PDB entry 6J08 | X-ray diffraction, 2.90 A resolution | chains A and D

== Chain A ==
Protein: Membrane-anchored junction protein
Organism: Homo sapiens
Notes: fragment: NTD domain
UniProt: Q3KP22 (MAJIN_HUMAN), isoform Q3KP22-3; residue numbers follow UniProt; this construct covers 2-109
Amino-acid sequence (109 residues; each row starts with the number of its first residue):
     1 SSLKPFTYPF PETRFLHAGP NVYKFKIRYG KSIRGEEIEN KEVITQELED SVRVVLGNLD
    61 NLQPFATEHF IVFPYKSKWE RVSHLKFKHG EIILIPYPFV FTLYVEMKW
Unresolved in the structure: 33-38
Differences from the reference sequence: expression tag (1)

== Chain D ==
Protein: Telomere repeats-binding bouquet formation protein 2
Organism: Homo sapiens
Notes: fragment: TERB2 binding motif
UniProt: Q8NHR7 (TERB2_HUMAN); numbering as in UniProt (aligned over 174-209)
Amino-acid sequence (36 residues; numbered 174 to 209; the number before each row is that of its first residue):
   174 TGYISIDAMK KFLGELHDFI PGTSGYLAYH VQNEIN
Reported in the primary citation:
  - mutagenesis - F192R: unchanged binding to TERB1

== Chain A / chain D interface ==
Residue-residue contacts - 58 pairs, chain A then chain D:
  Leu3(A) - Leu189(D)
  Leu3(A) - Asp191(D)
  Lys4(A) - Asp191(D)  hydrogen bond (backbone-side chain)
  Arg14(A) - Asp191(D)  salt bridge
  Phe15(A) - Asp191(D)
  Phe15(A) - Phe192(D)  hydrogen bond (backbone-backbone)
  Leu16(A) - His190(D)
  Leu16(A) - Asp191(D)
  His17(A) - Leu189(D)
  His17(A) - His190(D)  hydrogen bond (backbone-backbone)
  His17(A) - Tyr199(D)  hydrogen bond
  Ala18(A) - Phe185(D)  hydrophobic
  Ala18(A) - Leu189(D)  hydrophobic
  Asp50(A) - Ile179(D)
  Asp50(A) - Lys184(D)  salt bridge
  Arg53(A) - Lys184(D)
  Arg53(A) - Phe185(D)  hydrogen bond (backbone-backbone)
  Arg53(A) - Leu186(D)
  Arg53(A) - Gly187(D)  hydrogen bond (side chain-backbone)
  Arg53(A) - Leu189(D)
  Val54(A) - Ile179(D)  hydrophobic
  Val54(A) - Met182(D)  hydrophobic
  Val54(A) - Lys183(D)
  Val54(A) - Lys184(D)
  Leu56(A) - Phe185(D)  hydrophobic
  Leu56(A) - Leu189(D)  hydrophobic
  Gly57(A) - Lys183(D)
  Gly57(A) - Phe185(D)
  Asn58(A) - Lys183(D)  hydrogen bond (side chain-backbone)
  Gln63(A) - Met182(D)
  Pro64(A) - Tyr176(D)  hydrophobic
  Pro64(A) - Ile177(D)
  Phe65(A) - Ile177(D)
  Ala66(A) - Ile177(D)  hydrogen bond (backbone-backbone)
  Ala66(A) - Ser178(D)
  Ala66(A) - Ile179(D)  hydrogen bond (backbone-backbone)
  Thr67(A) - Ile179(D)
  Ile71(A) - Tyr176(D)  hydrophobic
  Phe73(A) - Tyr176(D)
  Ser83(A) - Val204(D)
  His84(A) - Tyr202(D)
  His84(A) - His203(D)
  His84(A) - Val204(D)  hydrogen bond (backbone-backbone)
  Leu85(A) - Tyr202(D)
  Leu85(A) - His203(D)
  Lys86(A) - Ala201(D)
  Lys86(A) - Tyr202(D)  hydrogen bond (backbone-backbone)
  Phe87(A) - Phe192(D)  hydrophobic
  Phe87(A) - Leu200(D)
  Lys88(A) - Phe192(D)
  Lys88(A) - Gly198(D)
  Lys88(A) - Tyr199(D)
  Lys88(A) - Leu200(D)  hydrogen bond (backbone-backbone)
  His89(A) - Ser197(D)  hydrogen bond (side chain-backbone)
  His89(A) - Gly198(D)
  His89(A) - Tyr199(D)
  Gly90(A) - Gly198(D)  hydrogen bond (backbone-backbone)
  Leu94(A) - Phe192(D)  hydrophobic
Other interface residues (no listed pair), chain A (34 interface residues in all): Gly19, Val22, Glu49, Ser51, Val52
Other interface residues (no listed pair), chain D (24 interface residues in all): Glu188, Ile193
From the paper, about this interface:
  - interface residues, chain D: Phe192(D)
  - hot spots on chain D (mutagenesis) - F192R: abolished binding to Membrane-anchored junction protein (chain A)

== In short ==
The interface between chain A and chain D involves 34 residues on one side and 24 on the other, with 14
hydrogen bonds and 2 salt bridges. Polar pairs include Arg14(A)-Asp191(D), Asp50(A)-Lys184(D) and
Lys4(A)-Asp191(D). From the paper: F192R of chain D abolishes binding to Membrane-anchored junction protein
(chain A); the interface residue Phe192(D).
Chain A is Membrane-anchored junction protein and chain D is Telomere repeats-binding bouquet formation
protein 2, both from Homo sapiens; the structure, Crystal structure of human MAJIN and TERB2, was determined
by X-ray diffraction, deposited together with 6J07.
